7TKJ - chains A and D of the 27 polymer chains in the assembly; structure by electron microscopy, 7.50 A resolution (low resolution: residue-level contacts below are approximate; hydrogen-bond / salt-bridge calls are withheld).

[Chain A]
Molecule: ATP synthase subunit alpha
Organism: Saccharomyces cerevisiae
UniProt: P07251 (ATPA_YEAST); residues 1-510 here correspond to UniProt positions 36-545 (UniProt number = residue number + 35)
Chain sequence (510 residues; numbered 1 to 510; the number before each row is that of its first residue):
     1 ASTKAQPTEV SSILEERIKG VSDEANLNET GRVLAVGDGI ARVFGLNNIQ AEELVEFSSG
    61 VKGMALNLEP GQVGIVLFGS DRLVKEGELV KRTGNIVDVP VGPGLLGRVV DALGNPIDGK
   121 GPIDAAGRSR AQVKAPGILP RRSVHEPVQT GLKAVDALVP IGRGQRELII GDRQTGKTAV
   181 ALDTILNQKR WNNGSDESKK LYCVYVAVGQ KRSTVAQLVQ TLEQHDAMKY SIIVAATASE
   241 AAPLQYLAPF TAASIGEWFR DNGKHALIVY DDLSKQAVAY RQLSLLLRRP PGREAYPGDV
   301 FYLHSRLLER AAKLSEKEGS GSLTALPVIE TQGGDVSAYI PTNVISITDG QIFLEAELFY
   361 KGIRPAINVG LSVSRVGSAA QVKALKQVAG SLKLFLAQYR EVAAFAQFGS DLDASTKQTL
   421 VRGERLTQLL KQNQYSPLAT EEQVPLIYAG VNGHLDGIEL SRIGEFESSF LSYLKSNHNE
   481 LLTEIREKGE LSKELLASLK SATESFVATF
Disordered / not traced: 1-8, 510
UniProt features mapped onto this chain:
  - binding site (ATP): Gly171 to Thr178
  - site: Ser372 (Required for activity)
  - modified residue (Phosphoserine): Ser22, Ser143

[Chain D]
Molecule: ATP synthase subunit beta
Organism: Saccharomyces cerevisiae
Notes: EC 7.1.2.2
UniProt: P00830 (ATPB_YEAST); residues 1-478 here correspond to UniProt positions 34-511 (UniProt number = residue number + 33)
Chain sequence (478 residues; row label = number of the first residue in the row):
     1 ASAAQSTPIT GKVTAVIGAI VDVHFEQSEL PAILNALEIK TPQGKLVLEV AQHLGENTVR
    61 TIAMDGTEGL VRGEKVLDTG GPISVPVGRE TLGRIINVIG EPIDERGPIK SKLRKPIHAD
   121 PPSFAEQSTS AEILETGIKV VDLLAPYARG GKIGLFGGAG VGKTVFIQEL INNIAKAHGG
   181 FSVFTGVGER TREGNDLYRE MKETGVINLE GESKVALVFG QMNEPPGARA RVALTGLTIA
   241 EYFRDEEGQD VLLFIDNIFR FTQAGSEVSA LLGRIPSAVG YQPTLATDMG LLQERITTTK
   301 KGSVTSVQAV YVPADDLTDP APATTFAHLD ATTVLSRGIS ELGIYPAVDP LDSKSRLLDA
   361 AVVGQEHYDV ASKVQETLQT YKSLQDIIAI LGMDELSEQD KLTVERARKI QRFLSQPFAV
   421 AEVFTGIPGK LVRLKDTVAS FKAVLEGKYD NIPEHAFYMV GGIEDVVAKA EKLAAEAN
Disordered / not traced: 1-6, 476-478
UniProt features mapped onto this chain:
  - binding site (ATP): Gly157 to Thr164
  - modified residue: Thr79 (Phosphothreonine), Thr204 (Phosphothreonine), Ser340 (Phosphoserine)

[How chain A and chain D interact]
Residue-residue contacts (12):
  Leu34(A) - His53(D)
  Leu34(A) - Leu54(D)
  Leu34(A) - Gly55(D)
  Ala35(A) - His53(D)
  Val36(A) - Gln52(D)
  Val36(A) - His53(D)
  Gly37(A) - Ala51(D)
  Arg82(A) - Ile33(D)
  Ile117(A) - Phe124(D)
  Ile117(A) - Ala125(D)
  Ala238(A) - Thr287(D)
  Gln332(A) - Thr318(D)
Interface residues without a listed pair, chain A (16 interface residues in all): Asp38, Val84, Asp118, Lys211, Ser239, Leu285, Tyr360, Gly409
Interface residues without a listed pair, chain D (18 interface residues in all): Ile275, Ala286, Gly290, Leu291, Ala327, Ser372, Glu376, Glu395

[In short]
16 residues of chain A face 18 of chain D across their interface. Curated annotation (UniProt) lists 8
ATP-binding residues on chain A; 8 ATP-binding residues on chain D.
Chain A is ATP synthase subunit alpha and chain D is ATP synthase subunit beta, both from Saccharomyces
cerevisiae; the structure, Yeast ATP synthase State 2catalytic(d) with 10 mM ATP backbone model, was
determined by electron microscopy, deposited together with 7TJS, 7TJT, 7TJU, 7TJV, 7TJW, 7TJX and 30 further
entries.
